Entry 5G4Y (X-ray diffraction, 2.00 A resolution); this record covers chain A.

Chain A:
Molecule: Methyl-accepting chemotaxis sensory transducer with Cache sensor
From: Pseudomonas syringae
Notes: fragment: c2-chemoreceptor sensor domain, residues 34-181
Reference sequence: A0A2S3VA52 (A0A2S3VA52_PSESX); residues 32-189 here correspond to UniProt positions 31-188 (UniProt number = residue number - 1)
Sequence (179 residues; row label = number of the first residue in the row):
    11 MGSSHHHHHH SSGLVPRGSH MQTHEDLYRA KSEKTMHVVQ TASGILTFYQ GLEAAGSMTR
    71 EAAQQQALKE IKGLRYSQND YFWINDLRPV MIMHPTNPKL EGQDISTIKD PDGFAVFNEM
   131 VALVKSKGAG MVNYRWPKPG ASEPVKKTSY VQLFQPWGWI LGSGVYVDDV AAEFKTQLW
Unresolved in the structure: 11-31, 179-189
Differences from the reference sequence: initiating methionine (11); expression tag (12-31); conflict Lys119 (Arg118 in A0A2S3VA52)
Reported in the primary citation:
  - binding site for unknown ligand: Tyr91, Trp93, His104, Phe127, Tyr144, Trp146, Lys157
  - specificity-determining residues: Met130, Tyr144 (proposed by the authors, not directly observed)

Overview:
From the paper: a binding site for unknown ligand at Tyr91, Trp93 and His104 among others; specificity
determinants Met130 and Tyr144.
Chain A is Methyl-accepting chemotaxis sensory transducer with Cache sensor (Pseudomonas syringae); the
structure, Structural basis for carboxylic acid recognition by a Cache chemosensory domain, was determined by
X-ray diffraction together with 5G4Z from the same study.
